Entry 5TCR (electron microscopy, 6.30 A resolution (low resolution: residue-level contacts below are approximate; hydrogen-bond / salt-bridge calls are withheld)); this record covers chains A and C of the 63 polymer chains in the assembly.

Chain A (and C):
Protein: Protein InvG
From: Salmonella enterica subsp. enterica serovar Typhimurium
Notes: chain C of this document is another copy of the same molecule, construct and numbering; everything in this record applies to it too
Reference sequence: P35672 (INVG_SALTY); residues 1-562 here = UniProt positions 1-562
Amino-acid sequence (562 residues; each row starts with the number of its first residue):
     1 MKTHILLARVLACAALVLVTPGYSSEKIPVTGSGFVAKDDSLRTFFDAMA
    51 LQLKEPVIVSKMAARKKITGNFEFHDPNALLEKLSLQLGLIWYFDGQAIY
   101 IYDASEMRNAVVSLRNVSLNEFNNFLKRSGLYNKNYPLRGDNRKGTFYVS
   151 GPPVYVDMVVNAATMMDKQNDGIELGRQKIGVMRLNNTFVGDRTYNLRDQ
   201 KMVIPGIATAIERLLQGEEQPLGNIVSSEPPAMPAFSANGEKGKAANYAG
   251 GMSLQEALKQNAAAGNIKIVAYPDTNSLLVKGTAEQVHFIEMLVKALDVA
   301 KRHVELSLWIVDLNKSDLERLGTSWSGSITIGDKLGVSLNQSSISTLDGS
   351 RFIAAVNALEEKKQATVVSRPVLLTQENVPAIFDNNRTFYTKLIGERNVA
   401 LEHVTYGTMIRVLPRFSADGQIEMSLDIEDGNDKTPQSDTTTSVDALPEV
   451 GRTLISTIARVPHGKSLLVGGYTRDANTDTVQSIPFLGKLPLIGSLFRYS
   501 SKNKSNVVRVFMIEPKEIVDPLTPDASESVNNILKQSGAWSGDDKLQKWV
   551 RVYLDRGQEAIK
Not modelled in the structure: 1-33, 217-266, 558-562

Interface between chain A and chain C:
Pairs across the interface - 22 pairs, chain A then chain C:
  L313(A) with Q547(C)
  K315(A) with D544(C); Q547(C)
  L468(A) with L554(C)
  T473(A) with L554(C)
  D475(A) with L534(C); S541(C); R551(C)
  N477(A) with S537(C); G538(C); A539(C)
  K504(A) with G538(C); A539(C); W540(C)
  N506(A) with A539(C); S541(C); Q547(C); R551(C)
  V508(A) with Q547(C); V550(C); R551(C)
  V510(A) with V550(C)
Interface residues without a listed pair, chain A (15 interface residues in all): V311, N314, Q364, A476, M512
Interface residues without a listed pair, chain C (13 interface residues in all): L546, Y553

Overview:
The interface between chain A and chain C involves 15 residues on one side and 13 on the other.
Chain A and chain C are both Protein InvG (Salmonella enterica subsp. enterica serovar Typhimurium); the
structure, Atomic model of the Salmonella SPI-1 type III secretion injectisome basal body proteins InvG, PrgH,
and ..., was determined by electron microscopy together with 5TCP and 5TCQ from the same study.
